9GEV - chains K and P of the 20 polymer chains in the assembly; structure by electron microscopy, 3.47 A resolution.

Chain K:
Molecule: Nucleosomal DNA Strand 1
Sequence (152 nucleotides; row label = number of the first residue in the row; numbers below 1 keep their minus sign (DC-70 is residue -70)):
   -70 CAATATCCCGAGTACATGCACAGGATGTATATATCTGACACGTGCCTGGA
   -20 GACTAGGGAGTAATCCCCTTGGCGGTTAAAACGCGGGGGACAGCGCGTAC
    30 GTGCGTTTAAGCGGTGCTAGAGCTGTCTACGACCAATTGAGCGGCCTCGG
    80 CA
Not modelled in the structure: -70 to -60, 76-81

Chain P:
Name: Histone H2B type 2-E
Source organism: Homo sapiens
Reference sequence: Q16778 (H2B2E_HUMAN); residues 1-125 here correspond to UniProt positions 2-126 (UniProt number = residue number + 1)
Amino-acid sequence (125 residues; numbered 1 to 125; the number before each row is that of its first residue):
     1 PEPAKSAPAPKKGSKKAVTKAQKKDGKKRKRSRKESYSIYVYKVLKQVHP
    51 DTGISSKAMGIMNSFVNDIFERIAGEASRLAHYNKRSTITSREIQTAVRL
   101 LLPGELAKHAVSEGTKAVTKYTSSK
Not modelled in the structure: 1-31
Curated features (UniProtKB/Swiss-Prot):
  - modified residue: Pro1 (N-acetylproline), Glu2 (ADP-ribosyl glutamic acid), Lys5 (N6-(2-hydroxyisobutyryl)lysine), Ser6 (ADP-ribosylserine), Lys11 (N6-(beta-hydroxybutyryl)lysine), Lys12 (N6-(2-hydroxyisobutyryl)lysine), Ser14 (Phosphoserine), Lys15 (N6-acetyllysine), Lys16 (N6-(beta-hydroxybutyryl)lysine), Lys20 (N6-(2-hydroxyisobutyryl)lysine), Lys23 (N6-(2-hydroxyisobutyryl)lysine), Lys24 (N6-(2-hydroxyisobutyryl)lysine), Lys34 (N6-(2-hydroxyisobutyryl)lysine), Glu35 (PolyADP-ribosyl glutamic acid), Ser36 (Phosphoserine), Lys43 (N6-(2-hydroxyisobutyryl)lysine), Lys46 (N6-(2-hydroxyisobutyryl)lysine), Lys57 (N6,N6-dimethyllysine), Arg79 (Dimethylated arginine), Lys85 (N6,N6,N6-trimethyllysine) and 6 more in UniProt
  - glycosylation: Ser112 (O-linked (GlcNAc) serine)
  - cross-link (Glycyl lysine isopeptide (Lys-Gly)): Lys5 (interchain with G-Cter in SUMO2), Lys20 (interchain with G-Cter in SUMO2), Lys34 (interchain with G-Cter in ubiquitin), Lys120 (interchain with G-Cter in ubiquitin)

Interface between chain K and chain P:
Pairs across the interface (14; chain K residue first):
  DT-54(K) with Ser55(P), hydrogen bond to the phosphate; Ser56(P), hydrogen bond to the phosphate
  DG-53(K) with Tyr42(P), sugar contact; Gly53(P), phosphate contact; Ile54(P), hydrogen bond to the phosphate
  DC-52(K) with Tyr42(P), hydrogen bond to the phosphate
  DA-46(K) with Arg33(P), sugar contact
  DT-45(K) with Arg33(P), salt bridge to the phosphate
  DT-35(K) with Ser87(P), phosphate contact
  DG-34(K) with Arg86(P), phosphate contact; Ser87(P), hydrogen bond to the phosphate; Thr88(P), hydrogen bond to the phosphate
  DA-33(K) with Arg86(P), salt bridge to the phosphate
  DC29(K) with Ser32(P), hydrogen bond to the phosphate
Also at the interface, not in a pair above, chain P (12 interface residues in all): Lys46, Lys85

In short:
Chain K and chain P form an interface of 9 and 12 residues respectively, with 7 hydrogen bonds and 2 salt
bridges. Polar contacts include DT-54(K)-Ser55(P), DT-54(K)-Ser56(P) and DG-53(K)-Ile54(P).
Here chain K is Nucleosomal DNA Strand 1 and chain P is Histone H2B type 2-E (Homo sapiens). Entry 9GEV
(CryoEM structure of the human INO80 core-nucleosome complex state N-6) was determined by electron microscopy.
